Entry 4QZW (X-ray diffraction, 3.00 A resolution); this record covers chains B and C of the 28 polymer chains in the assembly.

# Chain B
Molecule: Proteasome subunit alpha type-3
From: Saccharomyces cerevisiae
Notes: EC 3.4.25.1
Reference sequence: P23638 (PSA3_YEAST); residues 0-257 here correspond to UniProt positions 1-258 (UniProt number = residue number + 1)
Amino-acid sequence (258 residues; each row starts with the number of its first residue; numbering starts at 0):
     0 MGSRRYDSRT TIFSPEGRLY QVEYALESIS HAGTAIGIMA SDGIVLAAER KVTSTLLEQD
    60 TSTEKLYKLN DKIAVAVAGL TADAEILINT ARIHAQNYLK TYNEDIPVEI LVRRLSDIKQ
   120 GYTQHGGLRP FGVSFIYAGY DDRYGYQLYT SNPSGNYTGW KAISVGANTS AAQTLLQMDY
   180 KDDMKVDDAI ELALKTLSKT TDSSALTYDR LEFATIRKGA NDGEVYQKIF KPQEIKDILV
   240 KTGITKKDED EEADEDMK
Disordered / not traced: 0, 245-257
UniProt features mapped onto this chain:
  - cross-link (Glycyl lysine isopeptide (Lys-Gly)): Lys99 (interchain with G-Cter in ubiquitin), Lys198 (interchain with G-Cter in ubiquitin), Lys230 (interchain with G-Cter in ubiquitin)

# Chain C
Molecule: Proteasome subunit alpha type-4
From: Saccharomyces cerevisiae
Notes: EC 3.4.25.1
Reference sequence: P40303 (PSA4_YEAST); residues -1 to 252 here correspond to UniProt positions 1-254 (UniProt number = residue number + 2)
Amino-acid sequence (254 residues; each row starts with the number of its first residue; numbers below 1 keep their minus sign (Met-1 is residue -1)):
    -1 MSGYDRALSI FSPDGHIFQV EYALEAVKRG TCAVGVKGKN CVVLGCERRS TLKLQDTRIT
    59 PSKVSKIDSH VVLSFSGLNA DSRILIEKAR VEAQSHRLTL EDPVTVEYLT RYVAGVQQRY
   119 TQSGGVRPFG VSTLIAGFDP RDDEPKLYQT EPSGIYSSWS AQTIGRNSKT VREFLEKNYD
   179 RKEPPATVEE CVKLTVRSLL EVVQTGAKNI EITVVKPDSD IVALSSEEIN QYVTQIEQEK
   239 QEQQEQDKKK KSNH
Disordered / not traced: -1 to 0, 241-252
UniProt features mapped onto this chain:
  - modified residue: Thr58 (Phosphothreonine)

# Chain B / chain C interface
Contacting residue pairs (77):
  Arg3(B) with Arg4(C)
  Asp6(B) with Tyr2(C), hydrogen bond; Arg4(C), salt bridge
  Arg8(B) with Arg4(C)
  Thr10(B) with Leu6(C); Arg125(C)
  Ile11(B) with Leu6(C), hydrophobic; Gln17(C)
  Phe12(B) with Gln17(C), hydrogen bond (backbone-side chain); Tyr20(C), hydrophobic; Ala21(C), hydrophobic; Leu76(C), hydrophobic; Arg125(C); Pro126(C); Gly128(C)
  Ser13(B) with Tyr20(C)
  Pro14(B) with Tyr20(C), hydrophobic; Glu23(C)
  Glu15(B) with Glu23(C); Arg27(C), hydrogen bond (backbone-side chain)
  Gly16(B) with Tyr20(C); Glu23(C); Ala24(C); Arg27(C)
  Arg17(B) with Arg27(C)
  Leu18(B) with Arg125(C)
  Met38(B) with Asp54(C); Arg56(C)
  Arg112(B) with Arg81(C)
  Ser115(B) with Arg81(C), hydrogen bond (backbone-side chain)
  Asp116(B) with Arg81(C), salt bridge; Ile82(C)
  Gln119(B) with Ala78(C); Asp79(C); Ile82(C)
  Thr122(B) with Arg125(C), hydrogen bond (backbone-side chain)
  Gln123(B) with Tyr118(C); Gly123(C); Val124(C); Arg125(C), hydrogen bond (backbone-backbone); Pro126(C); Phe127(C)
  His124(B) with Gly123(C); Val124(C)
  Gly125(B) with Tyr2(C); Gly123(C)
  Gly126(B) with Tyr2(C)
  Tyr143(B) with Arg56(C), hydrogen bond (backbone-side chain); Ile57(C), hydrophobic
  Tyr145(B) with Arg56(C), hydrogen bond (backbone-side chain)
  Gln146(B) with Ile57(C)
  Leu147(B) with Ile57(C)
  Tyr148(B) with Ile57(C)
  Ser153(B) with Ala78(C)
  Gly154(B) with Ala78(C); Arg81(C), hydrogen bond (backbone-side chain)
  Asn155(B) with Asn77(C); Ala78(C)
  Tyr156(B) with Pro59(C), hydrophobic; Arg81(C)
  Gly158(B) with Gln53(C); Asp54(C), hydrogen bond (backbone-backbone); Ile57(C); Thr58(C), hydrogen bond (backbone-side chain)
  Trp159(B) with Leu50(C), hydrophobic; Lys51(C); Leu52(C); Gln53(C); Asp54(C)
  Lys160(B) with Leu52(C), hydrogen bond (backbone-backbone); Gln53(C); Asp54(C)
  Ala161(B) with Leu52(C)
  Gln172(B) with Lys51(C)
  Leu175(B) with Leu52(C)
  Gln176(B) with Lys51(C); Leu52(C)
Other interface residues (no listed pair), chain B (41 interface residues in all): Glu108, Thr157, Tyr179

# Summary
Chain B and chain C form an interface of 41 and 31 residues respectively; the contacts include 12 hydrogen
bonds and 2 salt bridges. Polar contacts include Asp6(B)-Arg4(C), Asp116(B)-Arg81(C) and Asp6(B)-Tyr2(C).
Chain B is Proteasome subunit alpha type-3 and chain C is Proteasome subunit alpha type-4, both from
Saccharomyces cerevisiae; the structure, yCP beta5-C52F mutant in complex with the epoxyketone inhibitor ONX
0914, was determined by X-ray diffraction (same publication as 4QUX, 4QUY, 4QV0, 4QV1, 4QV3, 4QV4 and 42
further entries).
